PDB entry 6BSG | X-ray diffraction, 2.44 A resolution | chains A and D of the 4 polymer chains in the assembly

== Chain A ==
Molecule: Reverse transcriptase P66 subunit
From: Human immunodeficiency virus 1
Reference sequence: Q74085 (Q74085_9HIV1); residues 1-557 here correspond to UniProt positions 168-724 (UniProt number = residue number + 167)
Sequence (558 residues; numbered 0 to 557; the number before each row is that of its first residue; numbering starts at 0):
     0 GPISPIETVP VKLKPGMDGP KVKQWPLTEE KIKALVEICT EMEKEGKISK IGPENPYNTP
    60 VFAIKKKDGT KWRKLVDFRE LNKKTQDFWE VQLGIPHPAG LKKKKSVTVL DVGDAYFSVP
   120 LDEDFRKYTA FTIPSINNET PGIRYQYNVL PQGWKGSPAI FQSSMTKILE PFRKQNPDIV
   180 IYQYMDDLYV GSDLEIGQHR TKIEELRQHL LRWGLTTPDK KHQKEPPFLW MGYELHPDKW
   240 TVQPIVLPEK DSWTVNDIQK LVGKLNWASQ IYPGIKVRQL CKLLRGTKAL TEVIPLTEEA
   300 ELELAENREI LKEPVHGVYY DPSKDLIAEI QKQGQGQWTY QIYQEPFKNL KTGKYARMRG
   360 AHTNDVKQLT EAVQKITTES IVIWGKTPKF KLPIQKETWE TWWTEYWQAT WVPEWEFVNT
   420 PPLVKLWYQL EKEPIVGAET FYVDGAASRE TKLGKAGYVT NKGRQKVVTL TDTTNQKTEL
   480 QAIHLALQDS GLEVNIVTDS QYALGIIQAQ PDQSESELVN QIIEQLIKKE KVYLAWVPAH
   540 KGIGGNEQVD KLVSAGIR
Disordered / not traced: 0-3, 64-72
Differences from the reference sequence: expression tag (0); conflict Gly68 (Ser235 in Q74085), Lys83 (Arg250 in Q74085), Met357 (Thr524 in Q74085), Val411 (Ile578 in Q74085), Lys461 (Arg628 in Q74085), His483 (Tyr650 in Q74085), Gln512 (Lys679 in Q74085)
Bound ions: Ca2+ site 1: Asp443, Glu478, Asp498 (shared with 1 residue of chain R); Ca2+ site 2: Asp443, Asp549 (shared with 1 residue of chain R)
Residues lining bound ligands: dmp-266 (EFZ; (-)-6-chloro-4-cyclopropylethynyl-4-trifluoromethyl-1,4-dihydro-2H-3,1-benzoxazin-2-one): Pro95, Leu100, Lys101, Lys103, Val106, Val179, Tyr181, Tyr188, Val189, Gly190, Phe227, Trp229, Leu234, His235, Pro236, Tyr318

== Chain D ==
Molecule: 23-nt DNA strand
Sequence (23 nucleotides; numbered 2 to 24; the number before each row is that of its first residue):
     2 GTATGCCACT AGTTATTGTG GCC

== How chain A and chain D interact ==
Pairs across the interface (35; chain A residue first):
  Gln151(A) - DC24(D)  phosphate contact
  Tyr183(A) - DC23(D)  sugar contact
  Met230(A) - DG21(D)  sugar contact
  Met230(A) - DG22(D)  sugar contact
  Gly231(A) - DG21(D)  phosphate contact
  Gly231(A) - DG22(D)  hydrogen bond to the phosphate
  Gln242(A) - DG22(D)  phosphate contact
  Asn255(A) - DT18(D)  hydrogen bond to the phosphate
  Asn255(A) - DG19(D)  hydrogen bond to the phosphate
  Gln258(A) - DT18(D)  sugar contact
  Gln258(A) - DG19(D)  sugar contact
  Lys259(A) - DG19(D)  phosphate contact
  Lys259(A) - DT20(D)  phosphate contact
  Gly262(A) - DT20(D)  sugar contact
  Lys263(A) - DT20(D)  sugar contact
  Lys263(A) - DG21(D)  salt bridge to the phosphate
  Trp266(A) - DG21(D)  sugar contact
  Ala360(A) - DC10(D)  phosphate contact
  His361(A) - DA9(D)  salt bridge to the phosphate
  Thr362(A) - DC10(D)  phosphate contact
  Lys366(A) - DC10(D)  phosphate contact
  Lys366(A) - DT11(D)  salt bridge to the phosphate
  Trp406(A) - DC10(D)  phosphate contact
  Gln407(A) - DT11(D)  hydrogen bond to the phosphate
  Arg448(A) - DT5(D)  base contact
  Arg448(A) - DG6(D)  hydrogen bond to the sugar
  Thr473(A) - DC7(D)  hydrogen bond to the phosphate
  Thr473(A) - DC8(D)  hydrogen bond to the phosphate
  Asn474(A) - DG6(D)  base contact
  Asn474(A) - DC7(D)  hydrogen bond to the base
  Gln475(A) - DC7(D)  base contact
  Gln475(A) - DC8(D)  base contact
  Lys476(A) - DC8(D)  salt bridge to the phosphate
  Tyr501(A) - DC8(D)  sugar contact
  Tyr501(A) - DA9(D)  hydrogen bond to the phosphate
Interface residues without a listed pair, chain A (29 interface residues in all): Gly152, Met184, Leu289, Arg358, Tyr405, Ile505

== In short ==
29 residues of chain A face 14 of chain D across their interface, with 9 hydrogen bonds and 4 salt bridges.
Among the polar pairs are Asn474(A)-DC7(D), Arg448(A)-DG6(D) and Gly231(A)-DG22(D). Bound to chain A: dmp-266.
Asp443(A), Glu478(A) and Asp498(A) coordinate Ca2+ site 1.
Here chain A is Reverse transcriptase P66 subunit (Human immunodeficiency virus 1) and chain D is a 23-nt DNA
strand. Entry 6BSG (Structure of HIV-1 RT complexed with RNA/DNA hybrid in an RNA hydrolysis-off mode) was
determined by X-ray diffraction together with 6BSH, 6BSI and 6BSJ from the same study.
